Entry 8YF5 (electron microscopy, 3.78 A resolution); this record covers chains A and B of the 5 polymer chains in the assembly.

[Chain A]
Protein: 5'-3' exoribonuclease
Source organism: Komagataella phaffii
Notes: EC 3.1.13.-
Reference sequence: F2QV79 (F2QV79_KOMPC); residues 1-994 here = UniProt positions 1-994
Chain sequence (1006 residues; numbered 1 to 1006; the number before each row is that of its first residue):
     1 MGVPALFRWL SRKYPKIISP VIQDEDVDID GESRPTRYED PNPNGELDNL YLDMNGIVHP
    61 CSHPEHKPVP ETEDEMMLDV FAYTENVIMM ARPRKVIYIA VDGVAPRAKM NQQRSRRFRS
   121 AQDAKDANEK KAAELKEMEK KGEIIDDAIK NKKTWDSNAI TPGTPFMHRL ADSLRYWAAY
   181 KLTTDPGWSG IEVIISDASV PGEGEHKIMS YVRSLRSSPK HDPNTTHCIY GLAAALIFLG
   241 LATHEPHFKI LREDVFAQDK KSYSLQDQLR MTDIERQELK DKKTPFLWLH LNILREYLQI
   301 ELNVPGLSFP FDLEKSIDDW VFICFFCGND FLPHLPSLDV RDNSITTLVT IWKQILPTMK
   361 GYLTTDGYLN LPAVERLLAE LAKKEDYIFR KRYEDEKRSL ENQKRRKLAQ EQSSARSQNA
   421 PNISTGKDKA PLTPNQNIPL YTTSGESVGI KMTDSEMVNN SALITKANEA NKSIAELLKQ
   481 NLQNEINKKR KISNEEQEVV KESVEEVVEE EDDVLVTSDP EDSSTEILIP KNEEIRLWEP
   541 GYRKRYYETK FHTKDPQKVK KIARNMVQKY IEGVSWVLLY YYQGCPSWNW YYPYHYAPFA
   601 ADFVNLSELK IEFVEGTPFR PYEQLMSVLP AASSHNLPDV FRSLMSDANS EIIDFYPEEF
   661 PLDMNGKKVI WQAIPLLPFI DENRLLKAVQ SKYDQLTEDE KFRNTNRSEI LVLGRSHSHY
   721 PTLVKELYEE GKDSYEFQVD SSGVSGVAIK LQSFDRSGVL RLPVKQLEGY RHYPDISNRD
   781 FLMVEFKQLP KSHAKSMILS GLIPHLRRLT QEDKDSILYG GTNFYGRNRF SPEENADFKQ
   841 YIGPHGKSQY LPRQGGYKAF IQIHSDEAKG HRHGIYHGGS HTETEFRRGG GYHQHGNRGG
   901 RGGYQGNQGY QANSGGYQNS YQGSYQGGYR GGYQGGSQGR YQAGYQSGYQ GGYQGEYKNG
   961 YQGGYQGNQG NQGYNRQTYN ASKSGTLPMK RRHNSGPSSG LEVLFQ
Unresolved in the structure: 1-4, 130-153, 261-280, 408-530, 826-833, 865-1006
Sequence notes: engineered mutation Ala233 (Asp in F2QV79), Ala235 (Asp in F2QV79); expression tag (995-1006)
What the authors report for this chain:
  - self-association interface (contacts with another copy of this molecule): Asn370 to Lys407, Glu812 to Tyr819
  - mutagenesis - E203A/E205A/D233A/D235A/D330A, D233A/D235A: abolished catalytic activity

[Chain B]
Protein: Decapping nuclease
Source organism: Komagataella phaffii
Notes: EC 3.6.1.-
Reference sequence: F2QLF5 (F2QLF5_KOMPC); numbering as in UniProt (aligned over 1-381)
Chain sequence (384 residues; numbered -2 to 381; the number before each row is that of its first residue; numbers below 1 keep their minus sign (Gly-2 is residue -2)):
    -2 GPGMSKEKIL PLAARSKKAM LRQPKQVAYF SRDLNYKTHP DRSNLSYYYL PDGDIDNSID
    58 LSVGSKHFLL GDSVELSKLD PILLALKEIE KESGAKTKDR IITWRGIMRK LLTLPYDSEE
   118 DFVLDVVSFD GQLFIQFNVP YLKSKDVQKQ GDTEFHKKLQ FSGYKFEKMA TLPKPWPECT
   178 RKEIDSRAKS KCNNIEQYGA IVRTGISRIK ILIGGAVACT ADYYDENDPL SRYIELKTTR
   238 TINQYKDMIA FEKKLFRTWA QCFLLGIPKI IYGFRDDNCI LRTVEEFSTN DIPLMVKNNP
   298 LNEQPKKENC YMSSINFYGA VVEWLNESVK DDQVWKLSYA KRNRQYLVLK EVTDENEKQQ
   358 IVDSAIPAWF KEWRSELRNS EGNI
Unresolved in the structure: -2 to 0
Sequence notes: expression tag (-2 to 0); engineered mutation Ala213 (Glu in F2QLF5), Ala215 (Asp in F2QLF5)

[Chain A / chain B interface]
Contacting residue pairs (52):
  Arg216(A) - Trp173(B)
  Ser217(A) - Pro174(B)
  Pro219(A) - Pro174(B)
  Lys220(A) - Tyr220(B)
  Pro310(A) - Asn54(B)
  Phe311(A) - Asn54(B)
  Lys315(A) - Arg178(B)
  Asp366(A) - Arg178(B)  salt bridge
  Lys795(A) - Trp173(B)  hydrogen bond (side chain-backbone)
  Lys795(A) - Pro174(B)
  Lys795(A) - Cys176(B)
  Lys795(A) - Ile181(B)
  Met797(A) - Tyr46(B)
  Met797(A) - Trp173(B)  hydrogen bond
  Met797(A) - Arg178(B)
  Ile798(A) - Tyr46(B)
  Ile798(A) - Pro48(B)  hydrophobic
  Leu799(A) - Trp173(B)  hydrophobic
  Ser848(A) - Glu283(B)  hydrogen bond
  Gln849(A) - Leu47(B)
  Gln849(A) - Asp49(B)
  Gln849(A) - Glu283(B)  hydrogen bond (backbone-side chain)
  Tyr850(A) - Tyr45(B)  hydrogen bond
  Tyr850(A) - Leu47(B)  hydrogen bond (side chain-backbone)
  Tyr850(A) - Asp49(B)
  Tyr850(A) - Val281(B)
  Tyr850(A) - Glu283(B)
  Leu851(A) - Asp49(B)
  Arg853(A) - Ile52(B)
  Arg853(A) - Asp53(B)  salt bridge
  Arg853(A) - Thr280(B)
  Gly855(A) - Ile239(B)
  Gly855(A) - Phe271(B)
  Gly856(A) - Thr280(B)
  Gly856(A) - Glu282(B)
  Tyr857(A) - Ile239(B)  hydrophobic
  Tyr857(A) - Phe248(B)  hydrophobic
  Tyr857(A) - Glu249(B)  hydrogen bond
  Tyr857(A) - Phe271(B)
  Tyr857(A) - Glu282(B)  hydrogen bond (backbone-side chain)
  Tyr857(A) - Phe284(B)  hydrophobic
  Lys858(A) - Glu282(B)  hydrogen bond (backbone-side chain)
  Lys858(A) - Met292(B)
  Phe860(A) - Ile239(B)  hydrophobic
  Phe860(A) - Asn240(B)
  Phe860(A) - Gln241(B)
  Phe860(A) - Met245(B)  hydrophobic
  Ile861(A) - Met245(B)  hydrophobic
  Ile861(A) - Asn296(B)
  Ile861(A) - Pro297(B)  hydrophobic
  Ile861(A) - Leu298(B)  hydrophobic
  His864(A) - Leu298(B)
Also at the interface, not in a pair above, chain A (30 interface residues in all): Ser218, Thr365, Ser792, Ser796, Ser800, Ala859
Also at the interface, not in a pair above, chain B (33 interface residues in all): Thr177, Asp219, Arg279

[Overview]
The interface between chain A and chain B involves 30 residues on one side and 33 on the other, with 9
hydrogen bonds and 2 salt bridges. Polar contacts include Asp366(A)-Arg178(B), Arg853(A)-Asp53(B) and
Lys795(A)-Trp173(B). The paper reports that E203A/E205A/D233A/D235A/D330A and D233A/D235A of chain A abolish
catalytic activity; a self-association interface involving Asn370(A) and Glu812(A).
Here chain A is 5'-3' exoribonuclease and chain B is Decapping nuclease, both from Komagataella phaffii. Entry
8YF5 (Cryo EM structure of Komagataella phaffii Rat1-Rai1-Rtt103 complex) was determined by electron
microscopy, deposited together with 8YFE, 8YFQ and 8YFR.
